8XBE - chains C and D of the 5 polymer chains in the assembly; structure by electron microscopy, 3.40 A resolution.

== Chain C ==
Protein: Guanine nucleotide-binding protein G(I)/G(S)/G(T) subunit beta-1
From: Rattus norvegicus
Reference sequence: P54311 (GBB1_RAT); residues 2-340 here = UniProt positions 2-340
Sequence (344 residues; numbered -3 to 340; the number before each row is that of its first residue; numbers below 1 keep their minus sign (Gly-3 is residue -3)):
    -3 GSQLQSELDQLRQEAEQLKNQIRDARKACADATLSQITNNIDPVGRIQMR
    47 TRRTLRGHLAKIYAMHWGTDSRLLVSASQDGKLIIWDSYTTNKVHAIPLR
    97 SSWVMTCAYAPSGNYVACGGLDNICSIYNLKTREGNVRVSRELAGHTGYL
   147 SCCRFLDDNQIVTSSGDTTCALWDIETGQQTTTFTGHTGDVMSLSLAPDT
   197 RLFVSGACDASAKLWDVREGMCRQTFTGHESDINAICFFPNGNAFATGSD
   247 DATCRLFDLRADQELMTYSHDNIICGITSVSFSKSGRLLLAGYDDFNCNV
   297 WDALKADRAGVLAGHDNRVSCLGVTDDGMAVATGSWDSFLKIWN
Not modelled in the structure: -3 to 4
Disulfides: Cys103-Cys114
Differences from the reference sequence: expression tag (-3 to 1)
Swiss-Prot annotation at these positions:
  - modified residue: Ser2 (N-acetylserine), His266 (Phosphohistidine)

== Chain D ==
Protein: Guanine nucleotide-binding protein G(I)/G(S)/G(O) subunit gamma-2
From: Bos taurus
Reference sequence: P63212 (GBG2_BOVIN); residue numbers follow UniProt; this construct covers 1-68
Sequence (68 residues; numbered 1 to 68; the number before each row is that of its first residue):
     1 MASNNTASIAQARKLVEQLKMEANIDRIKVSKAAADLMAYCEAHAKEDPL
    51 LTPVPASENPFREKKFFC
Not modelled in the structure: 1-8, 62-68
Swiss-Prot annotation at these positions:
  - modified residue: Ala2 (N-acetylalanine), Cys68 (Cysteine methyl ester)
  - lipidation: Cys68 (S-geranylgeranyl cysteine)

== Interface between chain C and chain D ==
Residue-residue contacts (59; chain C residue first):
  Leu7(C) - Ala12(D)  hydrophobic
  Glu10(C) - Val16(D)
  Ala11(C) - Leu19(D)  hydrophobic
  Leu14(C) - Lys20(D)
  Lys15(C) - Leu19(D)
  Arg22(C) - Arg27(D)
  Cys25(C) - Lys29(D)  hydrogen bond
  Asp27(C) - Lys29(D)
  Asp27(C) - Val30(D)
  Asp27(C) - Ser31(D)
  Ala28(C) - Val30(D)
  Leu30(C) - Ala34(D)  hydrophobic
  Ile37(C) - Glu42(D)
  Val40(C) - Leu51(D)  hydrophobic
  Met45(C) - Leu50(D)  hydrophobic
  Arg48(C) - Phe61(D)
  Arg49(C) - Phe61(D)
  Ser84(C) - Phe61(D)
  Tyr85(C) - Pro60(D)
  Tyr85(C) - Phe61(D)  hydrophobic
  Cys218(C) - Gln18(D)
  Cys218(C) - Glu22(D)  hydrogen bond
  Thr221(C) - Glu22(D)
  Phe235(C) - Leu37(D)  hydrophobic
  Phe235(C) - Tyr40(D)  hydrophobic
  Pro236(C) - Tyr40(D)
  Asn237(C) - Asp36(D)  hydrogen bond
  Asn237(C) - Tyr40(D)
  Asn239(C) - Asp36(D)
  Ala240(C) - Leu37(D)  hydrophobic
  Asp254(C) - Ala33(D)
  Asp254(C) - Leu37(D)
  Arg256(C) - Ile28(D)  hydrogen bond (backbone-backbone)
  Arg256(C) - Asp36(D)  salt bridge
  Ala257(C) - Ile28(D)
  Ala257(C) - Val30(D)  hydrophobic
  Asp258(C) - Arg27(D)  salt bridge
  Gln259(C) - Val30(D)
  Ser279(C) - Asp48(D)  hydrogen bond
  Lys280(C) - Asp48(D)  hydrogen bond (backbone-side chain)
  Ser281(C) - Tyr40(D)
  Ser281(C) - Cys41(D)
  Ser281(C) - His44(D)
  Ser281(C) - Asp48(D)  hydrogen bond
  Arg283(C) - Cys41(D)
  Arg283(C) - Leu51(D)
  Leu284(C) - Leu51(D)  hydrophobic
  Leu300(C) - Cys41(D)  hydrophobic
  Gly324(C) - Asp48(D)
  Gly324(C) - Pro49(D)
  Gly324(C) - Leu50(D)
  Met325(C) - Pro49(D)  hydrophobic
  Met325(C) - Leu50(D)
  Met325(C) - Pro60(D)
  Ala326(C) - Phe61(D)  hydrophobic
  Val327(C) - Leu50(D)  hydrophobic
  Ile338(C) - Phe61(D)  hydrophobic
  Asn340(C) - Asn59(D)  hydrogen bond
  Asn340(C) - Phe61(D)
Also at the interface, not in a pair above, chain C (55 interface residues in all): Ile18, Ala21, Ala26, Asn36, Ile43, Trp63, Thr181, Arg219, Gln220, Leu252, Leu261, Gly282, Leu286, Asp323
Also at the interface, not in a pair above, chain D (35 interface residues in all): Gln11, Ala23, Ile25, Asp26, Lys32, Met38, Ala45, Glu47, Glu58

== Overview ==
The interface between chain C and chain D involves 55 residues on one side and 35 on the other, with 8
hydrogen bonds and 2 salt bridges. Polar pairs include Arg256(C)-Asp36(D), Asp258(C)-Arg27(D) and
Cys25(C)-Lys29(D).
Chain C is Guanine nucleotide-binding protein G(I)/G(S)/G(T) subunit beta-1 (Rattus norvegicus) and chain D is
Guanine nucleotide-binding protein G(I)/G(S)/G(O) subunit gamma-2 (Bos taurus); the structure, Human GPR34 -Gi
complex bound to S3E-LysoPS, was determined by electron microscopy (same publication as 8XBG, 8XBH and 8XBI).
